PDB entry 1QK3 | X-ray diffraction, 1.65 A resolution | chains A and C of the 4 polymer chains in the assembly

# Chain A (and C)
Molecule: Hypoxanthine-guanine phosphoribosyltransferase
Source organism: Toxoplasma gondii
Notes: EC 2.4.2.8; chain C of this document is another copy of the same molecule, construct and numbering; everything in this record applies to it too
UniProt: Q26997 (HGXR_TOXGO); residue numbers follow UniProt; this construct covers 1-230
Chain sequence (233 residues; numbered 1 to 230 plus 3 insertion-coded residues; the number before each row is that of its first residue; a row labelled like 0A-0C holds insertion residues (0A, then the next letters in order)):
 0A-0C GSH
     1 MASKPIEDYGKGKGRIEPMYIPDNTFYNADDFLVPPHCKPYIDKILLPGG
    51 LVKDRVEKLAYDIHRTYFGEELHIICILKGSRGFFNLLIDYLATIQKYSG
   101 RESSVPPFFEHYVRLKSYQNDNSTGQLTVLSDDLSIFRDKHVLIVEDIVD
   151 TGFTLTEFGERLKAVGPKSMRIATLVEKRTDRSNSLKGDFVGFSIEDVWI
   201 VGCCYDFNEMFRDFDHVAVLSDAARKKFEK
Disordered / not traced: 0A-0C, 229-230 (chain C: 116-132, 183-184, 230)
Ligand contacts: guanosine-5'-monophosphate (5GP): Lys79, Glu146, Ile148, Val149, Asp150, Thr151, Gly152, Phe153, Thr154, Lys178, Val198, Trp199, Ile200, Tyr205, Asp206

# How chain A and chain C interact
Residue-residue contacts (29; chain A residue first):
  Met19(A) - Tyr27(C)  hydrophobic
  Met19(A) - Asp31(C)
  Tyr27(A) - Met19(C)  hydrophobic
  Tyr27(A) - Tyr27(C)  hydrogen bond
  Asp30(A) - Lys58(C)
  Asp31(A) - Met19(C)
  Asp31(A) - Arg55(C)  hydrogen bond (backbone-side chain)
  Asp31(A) - Lys58(C)
  Phe32(A) - Leu51(C)  hydrophobic
  Phe32(A) - Asp54(C)
  Phe32(A) - Lys58(C)
  Leu33(A) - Glu57(C)
  Leu33(A) - Tyr61(C)  hydrophobic
  Pro48(A) - Asp54(C)
  Gly49(A) - Asp54(C)
  Gly50(A) - Gly50(C)
  Gly50(A) - Asp54(C)  hydrogen bond (backbone-side chain)
  Leu51(A) - Phe32(C)  hydrophobic
  Asp54(A) - Phe32(C)
  Asp54(A) - Pro48(C)
  Asp54(A) - Gly49(C)
  Asp54(A) - Gly50(C)  hydrogen bond (side chain-backbone)
  Asp54(A) - His216(C)
  Arg55(A) - Asp31(C)  hydrogen bond (side chain-backbone)
  Glu57(A) - Leu33(C)
  Lys58(A) - Asp30(C)
  Lys58(A) - Asp31(C)
  Lys58(A) - Phe32(C)
  Tyr61(A) - Leu33(C)  hydrophobic
Also at the interface, not in a pair above, chain A (18 interface residues in all): Glu17, Pro18, His216
Also at the interface, not in a pair above, chain C (18 interface residues in all): Glu17, Pro18

# In short
The chain A/chain C interface involves 18 residues from each chain, with 5 hydrogen bonds. Among the polar
pairs are Tyr27(A)-Tyr27(C), Asp31(A)-Arg55(C) and Gly50(A)-Asp54(C). Chain A binds
guanosine-5'-monophosphate.
Both chains are Hypoxanthine-guanine phosphoribosyltransferase (Toxoplasma gondii). Entry 1QK3 (Toxoplasma
gondii hypoxanthine-guanine phosphoribosyltransferase gmp complex) was determined by X-ray diffraction (same
publication as 1QK4).
